7YI4 - chains I and P of the 16 polymer chains in the assembly; structure by electron microscopy, 3.96 A resolution.

== Chain I ==
Name: Histone H2A
Source organism: Xenopus laevis
UniProtKB: Q6AZJ8 (Q6AZJ8_XENLA); residues 1-129 here correspond to UniProt positions 2-130 (UniProt number = residue number + 1)
Amino-acid sequence (129 residues; each row starts with the number of its first residue):
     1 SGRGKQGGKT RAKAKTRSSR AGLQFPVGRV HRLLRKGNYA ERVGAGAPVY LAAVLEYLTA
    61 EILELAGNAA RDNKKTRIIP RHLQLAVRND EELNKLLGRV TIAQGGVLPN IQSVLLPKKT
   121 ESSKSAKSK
Unresolved in the structure: 1-11, 119-129

== Chain P ==
Molecule: Wisdom 601 DNA
Source organism: synthetic construct
Sequence (167 nucleotides; each row starts with the number of its first residue; numbers below 1 keep their minus sign (DG-93 is residue -93)):
   -93 GGTCGCTGTT CAATACATGC ACAGGATGTA TATATCTGAC ACGTGCCTGG AGACTAGGGA
   -33 GTAATCCCCT TGGCGGTTAA AACGCGGGGG ACAGCGCGTA CGTGCGTTTA AGCGGTGCTA
    27 GAGCTGTCTA CGACCAATTG AGCGGCCTGC AGACCGGGAT TCTCCAG
Unresolved in the structure: -93 to -78

== How chain I and chain P interact ==
Contacting residue pairs (14; chain I residue first):
  Arg29(I) with DG48(P), phosphate contact; DC49(P), salt bridge to the phosphate
  Arg42(I) with DG38(P), phosphate contact; DA39(P), phosphate contact
  Val43(I) with DG38(P), sugar contact; DA39(P), hydrogen bond to the phosphate
  Gly44(I) with DG38(P), phosphate contact
  Ala45(I) with DG38(P), hydrogen bond to the phosphate
  Lys75(I) with DG58(P), phosphate contact; DA59(P), salt bridge to the phosphate
  Thr76(I) with DA57(P), hydrogen bond to the phosphate; DG58(P), hydrogen bond to the phosphate
  Arg77(I) with DA57(P), hydrogen bond to the sugar; DG58(P), hydrogen bond to the phosphate
Also at the interface, not in a pair above, chain I (11 interface residues in all): Thr16, His31, Glu41
Also at the interface, not in a pair above, chain P (8 interface residues in all): DA47

== In short ==
11 residues of chain I and 8 residues of chain P are in contact, with 6 hydrogen bonds and 2 salt bridges.
Among the polar pairs are Arg77(I)-DA57(P), Val43(I)-DA39(P) and Ala45(I)-DG38(P).
Here chain I is Histone H2A (Xenopus laevis) and chain P is Wisdom 601 DNA (synthetic construct). Entry 7YI4
(Cryo-EM structure of Rpd3S complex bound to H3K36me3 nucleosome in close state) was determined by electron
microscopy, deposited together with 7YI0, 7YI1, 7YI2, 7YI3 and 7YI5.
